Entry 1RXJ (X-ray diffraction, 1.14 A resolution); this record covers chains C and D of the 4 polymer chains in the assembly.

== Chain C (and D) ==
Name: Streptavidin
Organism: Streptomyces avidinii
Notes: chain D of this document is another copy of the same molecule, construct and numbering; everything in this record applies to it too
UniProtKB: P22629 (SAV_STRAV); residues 15-135 here correspond to UniProt positions 39-159 (UniProt number = residue number + 24)
Sequence (121 residues; row label = number of the first residue in the row):
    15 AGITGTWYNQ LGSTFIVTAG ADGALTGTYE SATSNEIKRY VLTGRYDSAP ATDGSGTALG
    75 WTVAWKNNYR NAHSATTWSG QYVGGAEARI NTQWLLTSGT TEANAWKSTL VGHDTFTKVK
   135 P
Unresolved in the structure: 15, 46-51, 134-135 (chain D: 15, 46-51)
Residues lining bound ligands: biotinyl P-nitroaniline (BNI; 5-(2-oxo-hexahydro-thieno[3,4-d]imidazol-6-yl)-pentanoic acid (4-nitro-phenyl)-amide): Asn23, Leu25, Ser27, Tyr43, Trp79, Ala86, Ser88, Thr90, Trp92, Trp108, Leu110, Ser112, Leu124, Asp128
Swiss-Prot annotation at these positions:
  - motif: Arg59 to Asp61 (Cell attachment site)
  - binding site (biotin): Tyr43, Tyr54, Trp92, Trp108, Trp120

== How chain C and chain D interact ==
Pairs across the interface (87; chain C residue first):
  Val55(C) with Arg59(D)
  Thr57(C) with Thr57(D), hydrogen bond; Gly58(D); Arg59(D)
  Gly58(C) with Thr57(D), hydrogen bond (backbone-side chain)
  Arg59(C) with Val55(D); Thr57(D); Thr76(D); Ala78(D)
  Tyr60(C) with Ala78(D)
  Asp61(C) with Lys80(D); Asn85(D), hydrogen bond; His87(D), salt bridge
  Ser62(C) with Lys80(D)
  Ala63(C) with Lys80(D); Asn85(D), hydrogen bond (backbone-side chain); His87(D)
  Pro64(C) with His87(D)
  Ala65(C) with His87(D)
  Gly68(C) with Thr114(D); Thr115(D)
  Ser69(C) with Thr114(D); Thr115(D)
  Gly70(C) with Gly113(D); Thr114(D), hydrogen bond (backbone-backbone)
  Ala72(C) with His87(D); Ser88(D); Ala89(D); Thr111(D)
  Leu73(C) with Ala89(D)
  Gly74(C) with Thr76(D), hydrogen bond (backbone-side chain); Thr91(D)
  Trp75(C) with Thr76(D), hydrogen bond (backbone-side chain)
  Thr76(C) with Arg59(D); Gly74(D), hydrogen bond (side chain-backbone); Trp75(D), hydrogen bond (side chain-backbone)
  Ala78(C) with Arg59(D); Tyr60(D)
  Lys80(C) with Asp61(D), salt bridge; Ser62(D); Ala63(D)
  Asn85(C) with Asp61(D), hydrogen bond; Ala63(D), hydrogen bond (side chain-backbone)
  His87(C) with Asp61(D), salt bridge; Ala63(D); Pro64(D); Ala65(D)
  Ser88(C) with Ala72(D)
  Ala89(C) with Ala72(D); Leu73(D); Ser93(D)
  Thr91(C) with Gly74(D); Thr91(D), hydrogen bond; Trp92(D); Ser93(D)
  Trp92(C) with Thr91(D)
  Ser93(C) with Ala89(D); Thr91(D); Leu109(D), hydrogen bond (side chain-backbone); Thr111(D), hydrogen bond
  Gly94(C) with Thr111(D), hydrogen bond (backbone-side chain)
  Gln95(C) with Ser112(D); Gly113(D); Thr114(D), hydrogen bond; Ser122(D)
  Gln107(C) with Leu109(D); Thr123(D), hydrogen bond
  Trp108(C) with Leu109(D)
  Leu109(C) with Ser93(D), hydrogen bond (backbone-side chain); Gln107(D); Trp108(D); Leu109(D), hydrophobic
  Thr111(C) with Ala72(D); Ser93(D), hydrogen bond; Gly94(D), hydrogen bond (side chain-backbone)
  Ser112(C) with Gln95(D)
  Gly113(C) with Ser69(D); Gly70(D); Ala72(D); Gln95(D)
  Thr114(C) with Ser69(D); Gly70(D), hydrogen bond (backbone-backbone); Gln95(D), hydrogen bond
  Thr115(C) with Ser69(D)
  Glu116(C) with Arg103(D), salt bridge
  Ser122(C) with Gln95(D)
  Thr123(C) with Gln107(D), hydrogen bond
Also at the interface, not in a pair above, chain C (44 interface residues in all): Asp67, Val77, Leu110, Ala119
Also at the interface, not in a pair above, chain D (44 interface residues in all): Gly68, Val77, Val97, Leu110, Ala119

== In short ==
The chain C/chain D interface involves 44 residues from each chain, with 23 hydrogen bonds and 4 salt bridges.
Polar contacts include Asp61(C)-His87(D), Lys80(C)-Asp61(D) and Glu116(C)-Arg103(D). Chain C binds biotinyl
P-nitroaniline. UniProt lists 5 biotin-binding residues on chain C.
Both chains are Streptavidin (Streptomyces avidinii). Entry 1RXJ (Crystal structure of streptavidin mutant
(M2) where the L3,4 loop was replace by that of avidin) was determined by X-ray diffraction, deposited
together with 1RXH and 1RXK.
